Entry 2Y0P (X-ray diffraction, 2.40 A resolution); this record covers chains A and B.

# Chain A (and B)
Protein: 2-oxoglutarate decarboxylase
Organism: Mycobacterium smegmatis
Notes: EC 4.1.1.71; chain B of this document is another copy of the same molecule, construct and numbering; everything in this record applies to it too
UniProtKB: A0R2B1 (KGD_MYCS2); residues 361-1227 here = UniProt positions 361-1227
Amino-acid sequence (868 residues; row label = number of the first residue in the row):
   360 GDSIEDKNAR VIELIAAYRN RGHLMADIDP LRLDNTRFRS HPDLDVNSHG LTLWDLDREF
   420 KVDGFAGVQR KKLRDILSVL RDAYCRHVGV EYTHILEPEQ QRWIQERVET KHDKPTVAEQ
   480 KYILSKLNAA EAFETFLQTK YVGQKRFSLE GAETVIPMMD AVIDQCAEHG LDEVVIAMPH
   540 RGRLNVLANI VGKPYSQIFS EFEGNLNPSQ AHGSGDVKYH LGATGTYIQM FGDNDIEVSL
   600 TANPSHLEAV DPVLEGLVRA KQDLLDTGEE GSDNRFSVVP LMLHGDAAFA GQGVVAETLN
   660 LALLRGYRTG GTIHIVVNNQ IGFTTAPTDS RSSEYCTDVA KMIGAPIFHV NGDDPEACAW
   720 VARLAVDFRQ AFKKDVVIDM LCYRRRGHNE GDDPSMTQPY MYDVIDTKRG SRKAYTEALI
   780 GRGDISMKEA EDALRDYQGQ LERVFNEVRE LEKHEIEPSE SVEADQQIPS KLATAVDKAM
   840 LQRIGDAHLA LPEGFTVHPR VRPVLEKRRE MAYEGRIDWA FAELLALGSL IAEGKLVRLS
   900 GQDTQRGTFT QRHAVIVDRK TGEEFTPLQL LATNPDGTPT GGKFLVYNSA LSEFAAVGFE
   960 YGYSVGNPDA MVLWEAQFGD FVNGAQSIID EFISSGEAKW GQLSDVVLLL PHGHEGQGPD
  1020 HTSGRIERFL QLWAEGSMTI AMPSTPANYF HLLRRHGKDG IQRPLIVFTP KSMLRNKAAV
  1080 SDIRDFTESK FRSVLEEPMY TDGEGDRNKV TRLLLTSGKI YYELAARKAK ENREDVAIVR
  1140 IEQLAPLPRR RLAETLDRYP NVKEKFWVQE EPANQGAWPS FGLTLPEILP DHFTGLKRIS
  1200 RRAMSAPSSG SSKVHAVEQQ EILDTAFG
Not modelled in the structure: 360, 394-409, 423-426 (chain B: 360-364, 395-412, 422-427)
Construct notes: expression tag (360)
Metal / ion sites: Mg2+: D645, N678, I680 (together with TD7)
Residues lining bound ligands:
  - acetyl coenzyme A (ACO): E822, Q825, I827, K830, L831, W1032, G1035, M1037, T1038, R1054, D1058, I1060, R1062, S1092, Q1142, P1145, L1146, P1147, R1148, R1149, R1150
  - TD7 ((4E)-4-{3-[(4-amino-2-methylpyrimidin-5-yl)methyl]-5-(2-{[(S)-hydroxy(phosphonooxy)phosphoryl]oxy}ethyl)-4-methyl-1,3-thiazol-2(3H)-ylidene}-4-hydroxybutanoic acid), molecule 1: F506, H539, R540, Y578, H579, S604, H605, L606, G644, D645, A646, A647, Q651, N678, I680, G681, F682, H747
  - TD7, molecule 2: Q901, L950, E952, Q976, F980, H1020
Swiss-Prot annotation at these positions:
  - binding site (thiamine diphosphate): R540, S604, L606, D645, A646, A647, N678
  - binding site (2-oxoglutarate): H579, S604, H1020
  - binding site (Mg(2+)): D645, N678, I680
  - binding site (acetyl-CoA): T1038, R1054, K1089, S1092, Q1142, R1149, R1150
  - mutagenesis: H539 (H539A: Loss of KG decarboxylase activity), H579 (H579A: Loss of KG decarboxylase activity), H747 (H747A: 40-fold decrease in KG decarboxylase activity), R781 (R781A: Increase in KG decarboxylase activity), H1020 (H1020A: Loss of KG decarboxylase activity), E1034 (E1034A: Loss of activation by acetyl-CoA), R1062 (R1062A: Loss of activation by acetyl-CoA)
Reported in the primary citation:
  - allosteric site: E1034, R1062
  - mutagenesis - E1034A, R1062A: abolished catalytic activity on acetyl coenzyme A
  - mutagenesis - E1034A, R1062A: unchanged catalytic activity
  - catalytic residues: H539, H579, H747, H1020
  - mutagenesis - R781A: increased catalytic activity
  - catalytic residues: E952 (proposed by the authors, not directly observed)
  - mutagenesis - H579A, H747A, H1020A: decreased catalytic activity

# Interface between chain A and chain B
Contacting residue pairs (258):
  E364(A) - N367(B)  hydrogen bond
  A368(A) - I371(B)  hydrophobic
  I371(A) - A368(B)  hydrophobic
  I371(A) - I371(B)  hydrophobic
  I371(A) - E372(B)
  E372(A) - I371(B)
  R380(A) - I454(B)  hydrogen bond (side chain-backbone)
  R380(A) - L455(B)  hydrogen bond (side chain-backbone)
  R380(A) - Q460(B)
  D422(A) - E372(B)
  I454(A) - R380(B)  hydrogen bond (backbone-side chain)
  L455(A) - R380(B)  hydrogen bond (backbone-side chain)
  L455(A) - L383(B)  hydrophobic
  L455(A) - E693(B)
  Q460(A) - R380(B)
  K504(A) - Q1016(B)  hydrogen bond
  S573(A) - S1208(B)  hydrogen bond (backbone-side chain)
  S573(A) - G1209(B)  hydrogen bond (backbone-backbone)
  G574(A) - G1209(B)
  D575(A) - P1018(B)
  D575(A) - G1209(B)
  V576(A) - Q1016(B)
  V576(A) - G1209(B)
  H579(A) - D1019(B)
  P603(A) - D1019(B)
  S604(A) - F980(B)
  S604(A) - D1019(B)  hydrogen bond (backbone-side chain)
  S604(A) - H1020(B)  hydrogen bond
  H605(A) - D979(B)  hydrogen bond (side chain-backbone)
  H605(A) - F980(B)
  H605(A) - N982(B)  hydrogen bond
  L606(A) - L950(B)  hydrophobic
  A646(A) - L950(B)
  A647(A) - L950(B)
  A649(A) - N659(B)
  G650(A) - E656(B)
  G650(A) - L950(B)
  G650(A) - S951(B)  hydrogen bond (backbone-side chain)
  Q651(A) - L950(B)  hydrogen bond (side chain-backbone)
  Q651(A) - S951(B)
  Q651(A) - E952(B)  hydrogen bond
  G652(A) - G652(B)
  G652(A) - E656(B)  hydrogen bond (backbone-side chain)
  A655(A) - A655(B)  hydrophobic
  E656(A) - G650(B)
  E656(A) - G652(B)  hydrogen bond (side chain-backbone)
  N659(A) - A649(B)
  N659(A) - S689(B)  hydrogen bond (side chain-backbone)
  N659(A) - R690(B)
  N659(A) - S691(B)  hydrogen bond (backbone-side chain)
  L660(A) - S691(B)
  A661(A) - S691(B)
  L662(A) - S691(B)  hydrogen bond (backbone-side chain)
  L663(A) - T687(B)
  L663(A) - D688(B)
  L663(A) - R690(B)
  L663(A) - S691(B)  hydrogen bond (backbone-side chain)
  G681(A) - D902(B)
  F682(A) - D902(B)
  F682(A) - R905(B)
  F682(A) - T907(B)
  F682(A) - Q976(B)
  T683(A) - D902(B)  hydrogen bond
  T683(A) - R905(B)
  T683(A) - N947(B)
  T684(A) - D902(B)  hydrogen bond
  T684(A) - N947(B)
  T684(A) - S948(B)
  T687(A) - L663(B)
  D688(A) - L663(B)
  D688(A) - N947(B)
  D688(A) - S948(B)
  D688(A) - A949(B)
  S689(A) - N659(B)  hydrogen bond (backbone-side chain)
  S689(A) - A949(B)
  R690(A) - N659(B)
  R690(A) - L663(B)
  S691(A) - N659(B)  hydrogen bond (side chain-backbone)
  S691(A) - L660(B)
  S691(A) - A661(B)  hydrogen bond (side chain-backbone)
  S691(A) - L662(B)  hydrogen bond (side chain-backbone)
  S691(A) - L663(B)
  S691(A) - I702(B)
  S692(A) - M701(B)
  D697(A) - M701(B)
  V698(A) - M701(B)  hydrophobic
  M701(A) - S692(B)
  M701(A) - D697(B)
  M701(A) - V698(B)  hydrophobic
  I702(A) - S691(B)
  D751(A) - R905(B)  salt bridge
  D752(A) - H857(B)  salt bridge
  D752(A) - R859(B)  salt bridge
  D752(A) - R905(B)
  S754(A) - H857(B)  hydrogen bond
  S754(A) - R918(B)
  M755(A) - H857(B)
  M755(A) - V860(B)  hydrophobic
  M755(A) - R905(B)
  M755(A) - T909(B)
  M755(A) - V916(B)
  T756(A) - R905(B)
  T756(A) - V916(B)
  P758(A) - V916(B)
  P758(A) - D917(B)
  P758(A) - R918(B)
  D762(A) - R918(B)  salt bridge
  I815(A) - K1212(B)
  I815(A) - V1213(B)
  I815(A) - V1216(B)  hydrophobic
  E816(A) - V1213(B)
  P817(A) - V1216(B)
  P817(A) - E1217(B)
  P817(A) - E1220(B)
  S818(A) - R1201(B)  hydrogen bond (backbone-side chain)
  S818(A) - M1203(B)
  S818(A) - V1213(B)
  S818(A) - E1217(B)  hydrogen bond
  E819(A) - R1201(B)
  S820(A) - R1201(B)
  H857(A) - D752(B)  salt bridge
  H857(A) - S754(B)  hydrogen bond
  H857(A) - M755(B)
  R859(A) - D752(B)  salt bridge
  V860(A) - M755(B)  hydrophobic
  D902(A) - G681(B)
  D902(A) - F682(B)
  D902(A) - T683(B)  hydrogen bond
  D902(A) - T684(B)  hydrogen bond
  R905(A) - F682(B)
  R905(A) - T683(B)
  R905(A) - D751(B)  salt bridge
  R905(A) - T756(B)
  T907(A) - F682(B)
  T909(A) - M755(B)
  V916(A) - M755(B)
  V916(A) - T756(B)
  V916(A) - P758(B)
  D917(A) - P758(B)
  R918(A) - S754(B)
  R918(A) - P758(B)
  R918(A) - D762(B)  salt bridge
  N947(A) - T683(B)
  N947(A) - T684(B)
  N947(A) - D688(B)
  S948(A) - T684(B)
  S948(A) - D688(B)
  A949(A) - D688(B)
  A949(A) - S689(B)
  L950(A) - L606(B)  hydrophobic
  L950(A) - A646(B)
  L950(A) - A647(B)
  L950(A) - G650(B)
  L950(A) - Q651(B)  hydrogen bond (backbone-side chain)
  S951(A) - G650(B)  hydrogen bond (side chain-backbone)
  S951(A) - Q651(B)
  E952(A) - Q651(B)  hydrogen bond
  Q976(A) - F682(B)
  D979(A) - H605(B)  hydrogen bond (backbone-side chain)
  F980(A) - S604(B)
  F980(A) - H605(B)
  N982(A) - H605(B)  hydrogen bond
  N982(A) - Q985(B)
  N982(A) - S986(B)
  N982(A) - D989(B)  hydrogen bond
  N982(A) - E990(B)  hydrogen bond
  G983(A) - S986(B)
  Q985(A) - N982(B)
  Q985(A) - Q985(B)
  Q985(A) - R1027(B)
  S986(A) - N982(B)
  S986(A) - G983(B)
  D989(A) - N982(B)  hydrogen bond
  D989(A) - R1024(B)  salt bridge
  D989(A) - R1027(B)  salt bridge
  E990(A) - N982(B)  hydrogen bond
  E990(A) - D1019(B)
  E990(A) - R1024(B)  salt bridge
  S993(A) - S1204(B)
  S994(A) - S1204(B)
  K998(A) - P1018(B)
  K998(A) - A1205(B)
  Q1016(A) - K504(B)
  Q1016(A) - V576(B)
  P1018(A) - D575(B)
  P1018(A) - K998(B)
  D1019(A) - H579(B)
  D1019(A) - P603(B)
  D1019(A) - S604(B)  hydrogen bond (side chain-backbone)
  D1019(A) - E990(B)
  H1020(A) - S604(B)  hydrogen bond
  R1024(A) - D989(B)  salt bridge
  R1024(A) - E990(B)  salt bridge
  R1024(A) - L1031(B)
  E1026(A) - Q1030(B)  hydrogen bond (backbone-side chain)
  R1027(A) - Q985(B)
  R1027(A) - D989(B)  salt bridge
  R1027(A) - R1027(B)
  R1027(A) - Q1030(B)
  R1027(A) - L1031(B)
  Q1030(A) - E1026(B)  hydrogen bond (side chain-backbone)
  Q1030(A) - R1027(B)
  Q1030(A) - Q1030(B)
  Q1030(A) - N1173(B)  hydrogen bond (backbone-side chain)
  L1031(A) - R1024(B)
  L1031(A) - R1027(B)
  L1031(A) - N1173(B)
  W1032(A) - N1173(B)  hydrogen bond (backbone-side chain)
  A1033(A) - N1173(B)
  A1033(A) - A1202(B)
  A1033(A) - M1203(B)
  A1033(A) - S1204(B)  hydrogen bond (backbone-side chain)
  E1034(A) - R1201(B)  salt bridge
  E1034(A) - A1202(B)
  E1034(A) - M1203(B)
  E1034(A) - S1204(B)  hydrogen bond (side chain-backbone)
  S1036(A) - S1204(B)
  N1173(A) - Q1030(B)  hydrogen bond (side chain-backbone)
  N1173(A) - L1031(B)
  N1173(A) - W1032(B)  hydrogen bond (side chain-backbone)
  N1173(A) - A1033(B)
  W1177(A) - L1182(B)
  G1181(A) - L1182(B)
  L1182(A) - W1177(B)
  L1182(A) - P1178(B)
  L1182(A) - G1181(B)
  L1182(A) - L1182(B)
  R1201(A) - S818(B)  hydrogen bond (side chain-backbone)
  R1201(A) - E819(B)
  R1201(A) - S820(B)
  R1201(A) - E1034(B)  salt bridge
  A1202(A) - A1033(B)
  A1202(A) - E1034(B)
  M1203(A) - S818(B)
  M1203(A) - A1033(B)
  M1203(A) - E1034(B)
  S1204(A) - S993(B)
  S1204(A) - S994(B)
  S1204(A) - A1033(B)  hydrogen bond (side chain-backbone)
  S1204(A) - E1034(B)  hydrogen bond (backbone-side chain)
  S1204(A) - S1036(B)
  A1205(A) - S573(B)
  A1205(A) - K998(B)
  S1208(A) - S573(B)  hydrogen bond (side chain-backbone)
  G1209(A) - S573(B)  hydrogen bond (backbone-backbone)
  G1209(A) - G574(B)
  G1209(A) - D575(B)
  G1209(A) - V576(B)
  K1212(A) - I815(B)
  V1213(A) - I815(B)
  V1213(A) - E816(B)
  V1213(A) - P817(B)
  V1213(A) - S818(B)
  V1216(A) - I815(B)
  V1216(A) - P817(B)
  E1217(A) - P817(B)
  E1217(A) - S818(B)  hydrogen bond
  E1220(A) - P817(B)
Other interface residues (no listed pair), chain A (129 interface residues in all): D365, N367, R369, E456, P457, L658, R664, H912, G921, A997, G1017, P1178, S1207
Other interface residues (no listed pair), chain B (131 interface residues in all): D365, F419, K420, E456, P457, L658, R664, H912, G921, A997, G1017, E1186, S1207

# Overview
The interface between chain A and chain B involves 129 residues on one side and 131 on the other; the contacts
include 58 hydrogen bonds and 16 salt bridges. Polar contacts include D751(A)-R905(B), D752(A)-H857(B) and
D752(A)-R859(B). From the paper: catalytic residues H539(A), H579(A) and H747(A) among others; H579A, H747A
and H1020A of chain A reduce catalytic activity; 6 substitutions were tested in all.
Both chains are 2-oxoglutarate decarboxylase (Mycobacterium smegmatis). Entry 2Y0P (Crystal structure of the
SucA domain of Mycobacterium smegmatis alpha- ketoglutarate decarboxylase in complex with the ...) was
determined by X-ray diffraction together with 2XT6, 2XTA, 2YIC and 2YID from the same study.
